5G44 - chains A and C; structure by X-ray diffraction, 1.84 A resolution.

[Chain A]
Molecule: Nuclear receptor ror-gamma
Source organism: Homo sapiens
Notes: fragment: ligand binding domain, residues 265-507
Reference sequence: P51449 (RORG_HUMAN); residues 265-507 here = UniProt positions 265-507
Chain sequence (266 residues; row label = number of the first residue in the row):
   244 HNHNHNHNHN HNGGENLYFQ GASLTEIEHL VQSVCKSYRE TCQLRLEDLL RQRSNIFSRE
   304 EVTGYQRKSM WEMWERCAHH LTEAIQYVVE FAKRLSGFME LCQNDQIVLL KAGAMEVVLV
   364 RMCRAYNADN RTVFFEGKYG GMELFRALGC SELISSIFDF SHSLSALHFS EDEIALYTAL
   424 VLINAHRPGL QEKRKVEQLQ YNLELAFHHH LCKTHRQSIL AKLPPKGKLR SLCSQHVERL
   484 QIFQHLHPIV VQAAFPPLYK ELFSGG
Unresolved in the structure: 244-264
Differences from the reference sequence: expression tag (244-264, 508-509)
UniProt features mapped onto this chain:
  - motif: L501 to F506 (AF-2)
  - mutagenesis: A327 (A327F: Completely abolishes transcriptional activity), F378 (F378Q: Completely abolishes transcriptional activity), I397 (I397N: Nearly abolishes transcriptional activity)
Ion coordination: Na+: C366, Y369, S408
Ligand contacts:
  - 8-methoxy-2,3-dimethylquinoxalin-5-ol (I6G): C320, H323, M365, A368, V376, F377, F378, F388, L391, I397, I400, F401
  - (4-pyrimidin-5-ylphenyl)methanol (SWX): C320, H323, L324, A327, M358, V361, L362, M365, I400
  - Sulfathiazole (YTZ; 4-amino-N-(1,3-thiazol-2-yl)benzenesulfonamide): C285, Q286, L287, L292, A327, V361, R364, M365, R367, A368, F377, F378, E379

[Chain C]
Molecule: RORG
Source organism: Homo sapiens
Chain sequence (12 residues; each row starts with the number of its first residue):
   686 KHKILHRLLQ DS

[Interface between chain A and chain C]
Contacting residue pairs - 22 pairs, chain A then chain C:
  V332(A) with L690(C), hydrophobic
  K336(A) with L693(C), hydrogen bond (side chain-backbone); L694(C); D696(C), hydrogen bond (side chain-backbone)
  F341(A) with L694(C), hydrophobic
  M342(A) with L694(C)
  Q346(A) with H691(C); Q695(C), hydrogen bond
  Q349(A) with L694(C)
  I350(A) with H687(C); H691(C); L694(C), hydrophobic
  L353(A) with L694(C), hydrophobic
  K354(A) with H687(C)
  P500(A) with I689(C), hydrophobic
  L501(A) with I689(C); L690(C), hydrophobic
  E504(A) with H687(C), salt bridge; K688(C); I689(C), hydrogen bond (side chain-backbone); L690(C), hydrogen bond (side chain-backbone)
  G508(A) with K686(C)
Also at the interface, not in a pair above, chain A (14 interface residues in all): L505
Also at the interface, not in a pair above, chain C (11 interface residues in all): S697

[Overview]
The interface between chain A and chain C involves 14 residues on one side and 11 on the other, with 5
hydrogen bonds and 1 salt bridge. Among the polar pairs are E504(A)-H687(C), K336(A)-L693(C) and
K336(A)-D696(C). Ligands of chain A: 8-methoxy-2,3-dimethylquinoxalin-5-ol, (4-pyrimidin-5-ylphenyl)methanol
and Sulfathiazole.
Here chain A is Nuclear receptor ror-gamma and chain C is RORG, both from Homo sapiens. Entry 5G44 (Ligand
complex of RORg LBD) was determined by X-ray diffraction, deposited together with 5G42, 5G43, 5G45 and 5G46.
